2J1T - chain A; structure by X-ray diffraction, 1.60 A resolution.

[Chain A]
Molecule: Fucolectin-related protein
Organism: Streptococcus pneumoniae
Notes: fragment: fucose binding module, residues 601-745
UniProtKB: Q97N96 (Q97N96_STRPN); residues 7-151 here correspond to UniProt positions 601-745 (UniProt number = residue number + 594)
Amino-acid sequence (151 residues; numbered 1 to 151; the number before each row is that of its first residue):
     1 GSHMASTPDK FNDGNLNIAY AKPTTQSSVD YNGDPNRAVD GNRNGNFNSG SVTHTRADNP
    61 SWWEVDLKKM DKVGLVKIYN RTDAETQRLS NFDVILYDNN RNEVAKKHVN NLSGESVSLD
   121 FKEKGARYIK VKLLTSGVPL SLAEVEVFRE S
Unresolved in the structure: 1-13, 150-151
Ion coordination: Ca2+: R37, D40, N42, S51, A143, E144

[Overview]
R37, D40, N42, S51, A143 and E144 form the Ca2+ site.
Chain A is Fucolectin-related protein (Streptococcus pneumoniae); the structure, Structure of a Streptococcus
pneumoniae fucose binding module in complex with the Lewis Y antigen, was determined by X-ray diffraction
together with 2J1R, 2J1S, 2J1U, 2J1V and 2J22 from the same study.
